Entry 6N4C (electron microscopy, 17.00 A resolution (very low resolution: no residue pairs are listed; an interface is given only as per-side residue counts)); this record covers chains F and D of the 8 polymer chains in the assembly.

[Chain F]
Molecule: RNA polymerase sigma factor RpoD
Organism: Escherichia coli K-12
UniProt: P00579 (RPOD_ECOLI); numbering as in UniProt; present here: 8-171, 210-501, 507-520, 522-528, 534-613
Amino-acid sequence (558 residues; each row starts with the number of its first residue; note: 48 numbers in that range are skipped by the numbering (no residue carries them; nothing is unmodelled there)):
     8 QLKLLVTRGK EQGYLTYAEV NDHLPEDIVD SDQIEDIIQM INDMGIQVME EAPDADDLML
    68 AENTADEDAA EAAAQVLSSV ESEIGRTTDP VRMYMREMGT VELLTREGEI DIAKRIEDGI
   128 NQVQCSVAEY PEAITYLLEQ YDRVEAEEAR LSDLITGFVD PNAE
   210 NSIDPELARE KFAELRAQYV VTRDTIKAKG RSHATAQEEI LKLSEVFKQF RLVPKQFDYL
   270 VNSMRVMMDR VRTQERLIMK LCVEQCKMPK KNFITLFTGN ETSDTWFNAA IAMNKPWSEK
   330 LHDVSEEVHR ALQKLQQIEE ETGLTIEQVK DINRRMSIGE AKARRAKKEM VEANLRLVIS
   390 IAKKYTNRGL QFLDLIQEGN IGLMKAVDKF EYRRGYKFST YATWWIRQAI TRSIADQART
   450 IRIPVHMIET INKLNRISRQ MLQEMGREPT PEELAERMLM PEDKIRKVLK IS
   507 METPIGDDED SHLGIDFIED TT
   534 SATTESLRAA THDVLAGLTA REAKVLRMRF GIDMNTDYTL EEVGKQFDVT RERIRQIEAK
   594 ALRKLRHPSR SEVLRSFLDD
Sequence notes: insertion (521)
UniProt features mapped onto this chain:
  - DNA-binding region: Leu-573 to Ala-592 (H-T-H motif)
  - region: Arg-584 to Arg-599 (Interaction with anti-sigma factors)
  - motif: Asp-403 to Gln-406 (Interaction with polymerase core subunit RpoC)
  - site: Arg-562 (Interaction with anti-sigma factors)
  - mutagenesis: Ala-553 (A553D: Disrupts the interaction with Escherichia phage lambda antitermination protein Q), Arg-596 (R596D/E: 2-fold reduction in activation of class II Crp-dependent promoters)

[Chain D]
Molecule: DNA-directed RNA polymerase subunit beta'
Organism: Escherichia coli K-12
Notes: EC 2.7.7.6
UniProt: A0A369F490 (A0A369F490_ECOLX); numbering as in UniProt; present here: 15-527, 532-1376
Amino-acid sequence (1358 residues; row label = number of the first residue in the row; note: 4 numbers in that range are skipped by the numbering (no residue carries them; nothing is unmodelled there)):
    15 EEFDAIKIAL ASPDMIRSWS FGEVKKPETI NYRTFKPERD GLFCARIFGP VKDYECLCGK
    75 YKRLKHRGVI CEKCGVEVTQ TKVRRERMGH IELASPTAHI WFLKSLPSRI GLLLDMPLRD
   135 IERVLYFESY VVIEGGMTNL ERQQILTEEQ YLDALEEFGD EFDAKMGAEA IQALLKSMDL
   195 EQECEQLREE LNETNSETKR KKLTKRIKLL EAFVQSGNKP EWMILTVLPV LPPDLRPLVP
   255 LDGGRFATSD LNDLYRRVIN RNNRLKRLLD LAAPDIIVRN EKRMLQEAVD ALLDNGRRGR
   315 AITGSNKRPL KSLADMIKGK QGRFRQNLLG KRVDYSGRSV ITVGPYLRLH QCGLPKKMAL
   375 ELFKPFIYGK LELRGLATTI KAAKKMVERE EAVVWDILDE VIREHPVLLN RAPTLHRLGI
   435 QAFEPVLIEG KAIQLHPLVC AAYNADFDGD QMAVHVPLTL EAQLEARALM MSTNNILSPA
   495 NGEPIIVPSQ DVVLGLYYMT RDCVNAKGMV LTG
   532 PAERLYRSGL ASLHARVKVR ITEYEKDANG ELVAKTSLKD TTVGRAILWM IVPKGLPYSI
   592 VNQALGKKAI SKMLNTCYRI LGLKPTVIFA DQIMYTGFAY AARSGASVGI DDMVIPEKKH
   652 EIISEAEAEV AEIQEQFQSG LVTAGERYNK VIDIWAAAND RVSKAMMDNL QTETVINRDG
   712 QEEKQVSFNS IYMMADSGAR GSAAQIRQLA GMRGLMAKPD GSIIETPITA NFREGLNVLQ
   772 YFISTHGARK GLADTALKTA NSGYLTRRLV DVAQDLVVTE DDCGTHEGIM MTPVIEGGDV
   832 KEPLRDRVLG RVTAEDVLKP GTADILVPRN TLLHEQWCDL LEENSVDAVK VRSVVSCDTD
   892 FGVCAHCYGR DLARGHIINK GEAIGVIAAQ SIGEPGTQLT MRTFHIGGAA SRAAAESSIQ
   952 VKNKGSIKLS NVKSVVNSSG KLVITSRNTE LKLIDEFGRT KESYKVPYGA VLAKGDGEQV
  1012 AGGETVANWD PHTMPVITEV SGFVRFTDMI DGQTITRQTD ELTGLSSLVV LDSAERTAGG
  1072 KDLRPALKIV DAQGNDVLIP GTDMPAQYFL PGKAIVQLED GVQISSGDTL ARIPQESGGT
  1132 KDITGGLPRV ADLFEARRPK EPAILAEISG IVSFGKETKG KRRLVITPVD GSDPYEEMIP
  1192 KWRQLNVFEG ERVERGDVIS DGPEAPHDIL RLRGVHAVTR YIVNEVQDVY RLQGVKINDK
  1252 HIEVIVRQML RKATIVNAGS SDFLEGEQVE YSRVKIANRE LEANGKVGAT YSRDLLGITK
  1312 ASLATESFIS AASFQETTRV LTEAAVAGKR DELRGLKENV IVGRLIPAGT GYAYHQDRMR
  1372 RRAAG
Cystine bridges: Cys-72/Cys-88, Cys-814/Cys-895

[Chain F / chain D interface]
At this resolution (17 A) residue pairs are not listed: 63 residues of chain F and 63 of chain D lie at the interface.

[Summary]
The chain F/chain D interface involves 63 residues from each chain. Curated annotation (UniProt) lists 2
mutagenesis sites on chain F.
Here chain F is RNA polymerase sigma factor RpoD and chain D is DNA-directed RNA polymerase subunit beta',
both from Escherichia coli K-12. Entry 6N4C (EM structure of the DNA wrapping in bacterial open transcription
initiation complex) was determined by electron microscopy.
